4MMN - chains A and B; structure by X-ray diffraction, 2.60 A resolution.

[Chain A (and B)]
Molecule: Putative uncharacterized protein Ta0848
Source organism: Thermoplasma acidophilum
Notes: chain B of this document is another copy of the same molecule, construct and numbering; everything in this record applies to it too
Reference sequence: Q9HJW5 (Q9HJW5_THEAC); residue numbers follow UniProt; this construct covers 1-141
Chain sequence (149 residues; numbered 1 to 149; the number before each row is that of its first residue):
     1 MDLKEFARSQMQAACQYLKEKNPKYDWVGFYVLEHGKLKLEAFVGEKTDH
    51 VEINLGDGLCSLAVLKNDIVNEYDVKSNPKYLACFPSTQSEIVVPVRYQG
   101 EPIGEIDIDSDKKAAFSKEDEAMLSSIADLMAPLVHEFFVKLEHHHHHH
Not modelled in the structure: 1, 143-149 (chain B: 1, 142-149)
Differences from the reference sequence: expression tag (142-149)

[Chain A / chain B interface]
Pairs across the interface (31):
  D2(A) - Y17(B)  hydrogen bond (backbone-side chain)
  L3(A) - S126(B)
  E5(A) - Y17(B)  hydrogen bond
  E5(A) - K21(B)  salt bridge
  F6(A) - A14(B)  hydrophobic
  F6(A) - Y17(B)  hydrogen bond (backbone-side chain)
  F6(A) - M131(B)  hydrophobic
  S9(A) - Y17(B)
  Q10(A) - Q10(B)  hydrogen bond
  Q10(A) - A13(B)
  Q10(A) - A14(B)
  Q10(A) - M131(B)
  A13(A) - Q10(B)
  A14(A) - F6(B)  hydrophobic
  A14(A) - Q10(B)  hydrogen bond (backbone-side chain)
  Y17(A) - D2(B)
  Y17(A) - E5(B)
  Y17(A) - F6(B)
  Y17(A) - S9(B)
  S126(A) - L3(B)
  I127(A) - F6(B)  hydrophobic
  L130(A) - P133(B)
  L130(A) - L134(B)  hydrophobic
  L130(A) - E137(B)
  M131(A) - F6(B)  hydrophobic
  M131(A) - Q10(B)
  P133(A) - L130(B)
  P133(A) - P133(B)  hydrophobic
  L134(A) - L130(B)
  L134(A) - L134(B)  hydrophobic
  E137(A) - L130(B)
Other interface residues (no listed pair), chain A (17 interface residues in all): M123
Other interface residues (no listed pair), chain B (17 interface residues in all): I127

[Summary]
The chain A/chain B interface involves 17 residues from each chain; the contacts include 5 hydrogen bonds and
1 salt bridge. Among the polar pairs are E5(A)-K21(B), D2(A)-Y17(B) and E5(A)-Y17(B).
Chain A and chain B are both Putative uncharacterized protein Ta0848 (Thermoplasma acidophilum); the
structure, Structural and biochemical analysis of type II free methionine-R-sulfoxide reductase from
Thermoplasma acidophilum, was determined by X-ray diffraction together with 4MN7 from the same study.
